6PIH - chains G and K of the 12 polymer chains in the assembly; structure by electron microscopy, 6.60 A resolution (low resolution: residue-level contacts below are approximate; hydrogen-bond / salt-bridge calls are withheld).

Chain G (and K):
Protein: UDP-4-amino-4-deoxy-L-arabinose formyltransferase
Organism: Escherichia coli DH5[alpha]
Notes: chain K of this document is another copy of the same molecule, construct and numbering; everything in this record applies to it too
UniProtKB: A0A479JW67 (A0A479JW67_ECOLX); residue numbers follow UniProt; this construct covers 317-660
Sequence (345 residues; each row starts with the number of its first residue):
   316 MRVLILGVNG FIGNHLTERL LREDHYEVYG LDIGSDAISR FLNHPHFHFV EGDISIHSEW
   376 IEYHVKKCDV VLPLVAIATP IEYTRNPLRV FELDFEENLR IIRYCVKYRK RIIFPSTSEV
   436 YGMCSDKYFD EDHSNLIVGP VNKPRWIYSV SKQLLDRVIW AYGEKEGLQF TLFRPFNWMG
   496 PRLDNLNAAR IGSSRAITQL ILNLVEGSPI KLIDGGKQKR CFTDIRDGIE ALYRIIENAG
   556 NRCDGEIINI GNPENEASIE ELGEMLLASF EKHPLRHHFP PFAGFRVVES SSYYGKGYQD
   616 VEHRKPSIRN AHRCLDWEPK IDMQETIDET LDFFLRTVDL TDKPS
Disordered / not traced: 604-615, 658-660
Sequence notes: initiating methionine (316)

How chain G and chain K interact:
Pairs across the interface (23):
  Leu403(G) with Ala476(K); Lys480(K)
  Glu411(G) with Arg418(K)
  Arg418(G) with Glu411(K)
  Asp447(G) with Asn457(K)
  His448(G) with Pro455(K)
  Ser449(G) with Pro455(K)
  Asn450(G) with Gly454(K); Pro455(K)
  Leu451(G) with Val453(K)
  Val453(G) with Leu451(K)
  Gly454(G) with Asn450(K)
  Pro455(G) with His448(K); Ser449(K); Asn450(K); Arg472(K)
  Val456(G) with Arg472(K)
  Asn457(G) with Asp447(K)
  Leu469(G) with Leu469(K)
  Arg472(G) with Pro455(K); Val456(K)
  Ala476(G) with Leu403(K)
  Lys480(G) with Leu403(K)

Summary:
The chain G/chain K interface involves 17 residues from each chain.
Both chains are UDP-4-amino-4-deoxy-L-arabinose formyltransferase (Escherichia coli DH5[alpha]). Entry 6PIH
(Hexameric ArnA cryo-EM structure) was determined by electron microscopy, deposited together with 6PIK.
